PDB entry 6TYV | X-ray diffraction, 1.93 A resolution | chains A and B

# Chain A
Molecule: X-ray repair cross-complementing protein 5
From: Xenopus laevis
Notes: EC 3.6.4.-; fragment: Ku80 von Willebrand domain
UniProtKB: A0A1L8EVE5 (A0A1L8EVE5_XENLA); residue numbers follow UniProt; this construct covers 1-168, 187-242
Sequence (231 residues; numbered -6 to 242; 18 numbers in that range are skipped by the numbering (no residue carries them; nothing is unmodelled there); the number before each row is that of its first residue; numbers below 1 keep their minus sign (Met-6 is residue -6)):
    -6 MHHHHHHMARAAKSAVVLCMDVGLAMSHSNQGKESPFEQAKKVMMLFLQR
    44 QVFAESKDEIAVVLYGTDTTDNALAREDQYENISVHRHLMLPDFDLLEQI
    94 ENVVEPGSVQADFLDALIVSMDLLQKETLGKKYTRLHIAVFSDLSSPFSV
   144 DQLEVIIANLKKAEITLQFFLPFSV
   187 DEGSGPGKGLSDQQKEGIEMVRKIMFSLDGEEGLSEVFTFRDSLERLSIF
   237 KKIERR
Not modelled in the structure: -6 to 5, 187-191, 236-242
Sequence notes: initiating methionine (-6); expression tag (-5 to 0); engineered mutation Ser190 (Cys in A0A1L8EVE5)

# Chain B
Molecule: Thr-thr-ala-gln-gln-arg-lys-cys-pro-glu-trp-met-asn
Notes: fragment: WRN Ku Binding Motif
Sequence (16 residues; each row starts with the number of its first residue):
     8 TTAQQRKCPEWMNVQN
Not modelled in the structure: 21-23

# Chain A / chain B interface
Residue-residue contacts (30):
  Gln72(A) - Arg13(B)
  Gln72(A) - Lys14(B)  hydrogen bond (side chain-backbone)
  Tyr73(A) - Lys14(B)  hydrogen bond (side chain-backbone)
  Tyr73(A) - Cys15(B)
  Asp105(A) - Arg13(B)  salt bridge
  Leu107(A) - Arg13(B)
  Asp108(A) - Arg13(B)  salt bridge
  Ile111(A) - Arg13(B)
  Ile111(A) - Pro16(B)
  Met114(A) - Trp18(B)
  Met114(A) - Met19(B)  hydrophobic
  Asp115(A) - Trp18(B)  hydrogen bond
  Gln118(A) - Trp18(B)
  Phe141(A) - Thr8(B)
  Phe141(A) - Thr9(B)  hydrogen bond (backbone-backbone)
  Ser142(A) - Thr9(B)
  Ser142(A) - Ala10(B)
  Ser142(A) - Gln11(B)  hydrogen bond (side chain-backbone)
  Ser142(A) - Arg13(B)  hydrogen bond (backbone-side chain)
  Val143(A) - Thr9(B)  hydrogen bond (backbone-backbone)
  Asp144(A) - Gln11(B)
  Asp144(A) - Gln12(B)
  Asp144(A) - Arg13(B)  hydrogen bond (backbone-side chain)
  Gln145(A) - Arg13(B)
  Gln145(A) - Cys15(B)
  Val148(A) - Met19(B)
  Asn152(A) - Trp18(B)
  Asn152(A) - Met19(B)  hydrogen bond (side chain-backbone)
  Gln199(A) - Thr8(B)  hydrogen bond (side chain-backbone)
  Glu202(A) - Thr8(B)  hydrogen bond
Other interface residues (no listed pair), chain A (21 interface residues in all): Leu67, Pro140, Ile149
From the paper, about this interface:
  - pairs named by the authors: Leu67(A)-Pro16(B) (hydrophobic contact), Gln72(A)-Arg13(B), Tyr73(A)-Cys15(B), Asp105(A)-Arg13(B), Asp108(A)-Arg13(B), Ile111(A)-Pro16(B) (hydrophobic contact), Asp115(A)-Trp18(B) (hydrogen bond), Ser142(A)-Arg13(B) (backbone contact), Asp144(A)-Arg13(B) (backbone contact)
  - interface residues, chain A: Leu67(A), Tyr73(A), Ile111(A)

# Summary
The interface between chain A and chain B involves 21 residues on one side and 11 on the other; the contacts
include 11 hydrogen bonds and 2 salt bridges. Polar contacts include Asp105(A)-Arg13(B), Asp108(A)-Arg13(B)
and Gln72(A)-Lys14(B). The authors report hydrophobic contacts between Leu67(A) and Pro16(B) and Ile111(A) and
Pro16(B); contacts between Gln72(A) and Arg13(B), Tyr73(A) and Cys15(B) and Asp105(A) and Arg13(B) among
others; a hydrogen bond between Asp115(A) and Trp18(B). From the paper: interface residues Leu67(A), Tyr73(A)
and Ile111(A).
Here chain A is X-ray repair cross-complementing protein 5 (Xenopus laevis) and chain B is
Thr-thr-ala-gln-gln-arg-lys-cys-pro-glu-trp-met-asn. Entry 6TYV (Structure of Ku80 von Willebrand domain
complexed with WRN Ku Binding Motif) was determined by X-ray diffraction together with 6TYT, 6TYU, 6TYW, 6TYX
and 6TYZ from the same study.
